Entry 6GTO (X-ray diffraction, 2.97 A resolution); this record covers chain A.

[Chain A]
Protein: DUF1778 domain-containing protein
Organism: Escherichia coli
UniProt: J7QA90 (J7QA90_ECOLX); residues 1-88 here = UniProt positions 1-88
Chain sequence (88 residues; each row starts with the number of its first residue):
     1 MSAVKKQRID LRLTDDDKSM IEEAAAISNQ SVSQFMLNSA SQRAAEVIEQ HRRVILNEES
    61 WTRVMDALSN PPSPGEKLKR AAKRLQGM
Disordered / not traced: 1-8, 71-88
Metal / ion sites: Na+ near Gln30 (its only coordinating residue here)

[Overview]
Chain A is DUF1778 domain-containing protein (Escherichia coli); the structure, Structure of the AtaR
antitoxin, was determined by X-ray diffraction (same publication as 6GTP, 6GTQ, 6GTR and 6GTS).
